PDB entry 4R59 | X-ray diffraction, 1.65 A resolution | chain A

Chain A:
Name: Carbonic anhydrase 2
Source organism: Homo sapiens
Notes: EC 4.2.1.1
UniProtKB: P00918 (CAH2_HUMAN); residue numbers follow UniProt; this construct covers 1-260
Chain sequence (260 residues; numbered 1 to 260; the number before each row is that of its first residue):
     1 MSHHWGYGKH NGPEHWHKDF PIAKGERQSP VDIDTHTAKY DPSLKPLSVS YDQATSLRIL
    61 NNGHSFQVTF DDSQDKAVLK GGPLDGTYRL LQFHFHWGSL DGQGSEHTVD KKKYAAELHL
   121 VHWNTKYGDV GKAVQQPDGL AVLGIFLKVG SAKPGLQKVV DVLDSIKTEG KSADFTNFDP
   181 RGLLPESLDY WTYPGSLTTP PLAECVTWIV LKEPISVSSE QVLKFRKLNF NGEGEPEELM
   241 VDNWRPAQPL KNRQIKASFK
Unresolved in the structure: 1-2
Sequence notes: engineered mutation Ser65 (Ala in P00918), Gln67 (Asn in P00918), Thr69 (Glu in P00918), Leu91 (Ile in P00918), Val130 (Phe in P00918), Glu169 (Lys in P00918), Ala203 (Leu in P00918)
Metal / ion sites: Zn2+: His94, His96, His119 (together with 3J3)
Residues lining bound ligands: 3J3 ((1R)-1,5-anhydro-1-{[4-(sulfamoyloxy)piperidin-1-yl]sulfonyl}-D-galactitol): Gln67, Leu91, Gln92, His94, His96, Glu106, His119, Val121, Val130, Val134, Leu140, Val142, Ser196, Leu197, Thr198, Thr199, Trp208
Curated features (UniProtKB/Swiss-Prot):
  - active site: His64 (Proton donor/acceptor)
  - binding site (Zn(2+)): His94, His96, His119
  - binding site (substrate): Thr198, Thr199
  - site: Tyr7 (Fine-tunes the proton-transfer properties of H-64), Asn62 (Fine-tunes the proton-transfer properties of H-64), Gln92 (Involved in the binding of some activators, including histamine and L-histidine)
  - modified residue: Ser2 (N-acetylserine), Ser165 (Phosphoserine), Ser172 (Phosphoserine)
  - natural variant: Lys18 (K18E: In Jogjakarta), Gln92 (Q92P: In OPTB3), His94 (H94Y: In OPTB3 loss of activity), His107 (H107Y: In OPTB3), Gly144 (G144R: In OPTB3), Pro236 (P236H: In Melbourne)
  - mutagenesis: Trp5 (W5A: Impaired activity, not rescued by 4-methylimidazole (4-MI); when associated with W-64), Tyr7 (Y7F: Enhanced activity; Y7H: Reduced proton transfer rate), Asn62 (N62A: Reduced activity; N62D: Strongly reduced activity; N62H: Reduced proton transfer; when associated with A-64; N62L: Reduced activity; N62T: Reduced activity; N62V: Reduced activity), His64 (H64A: Reduced CO(2) hydrase activity, rescued by 4-methylimidazole (4-MI). Reduced proton transfer; when associated with H-62. Enhanced proton transfer; when associated with H-67 ...), His94 (H94C/D/E/N/Q: Strongly reduced CO(2) hydrase and p-nitrophenyl acetate esterase activities, impaired stability of zinc binding), Glu106 (E106A/Q: Strongly reduced CO(2) hydrase activity; E106D: Normal CO(2) hydrase activity), Glu117 (E117Q: Strongly reduced activity and sulfonamide affinity), His119 (H119D/N/Q: Reduced activity; H119E: Strongly reduced activity), Val121 (V121A/G/I/L/S: Reduced CO(2) hydrase and p-nitrophenyl acetate esterase activities; V121K/R: Strongly reduced CO(2) hydrase and p-nitrophenyl acetate esterase activities), Val142 (V142F/Y: Strongly impaired activity; V142G: Weakly impaired activity; V142H: Impaired activity), Leu197 (L197A: Reduced CO(2) hydrase activity; L197E/H/R: Strongly reduced CO(2) hydrase activity; L197F: Normal activity), Thr198 (T198A/C/H/P: Strongly reduced activity; T198D/E: Strongly reduced activity, but enhanced zinc affinity; T198S/V: Reduced activity), 2 further mutagenesis entries in UniProt
What the authors report for this chain:
  - binding site for 3J3: Leu91, Gln92
  - specificity-determining residues: Leu91 (proposed by the authors, not directly observed)

Summary:
Ligands of chain A: compound 3J3. His94, His96 and His119 coordinate Zn2+. Curated annotation (UniProt) lists
active-site residue His64, 3 Zn2+-binding residues, substrate-binding residues Thr198 and Thr199 and 14
mutagenesis sites. The paper reports a binding site for 3J3 at Leu91 and Gln92; the specificity determinant
Leu91.
Chain A is Carbonic anhydrase 2 (Homo sapiens); the structure, A Carbonic Anhydrase IX Mimic in Complex with a
Carbohydrate-Based Sulfamate, was determined by X-ray diffraction together with 4R5A and 4R5B from the same
study.
